PDB entry 7TZF | electron microscopy, 2.40 A resolution | chains R and B of the 7 polymer chains in the assembly

# Chain R
Molecule: Calcitonin receptor
Organism: Homo sapiens
UniProtKB: P30988 (CALCR_HUMAN), isoform P30988-2; numbering as in UniProt (aligned over 25-474)
Chain sequence (501 residues; each row starts with the number of its first residue; numbers below 1 keep their minus sign (Met-7 is residue -7)):
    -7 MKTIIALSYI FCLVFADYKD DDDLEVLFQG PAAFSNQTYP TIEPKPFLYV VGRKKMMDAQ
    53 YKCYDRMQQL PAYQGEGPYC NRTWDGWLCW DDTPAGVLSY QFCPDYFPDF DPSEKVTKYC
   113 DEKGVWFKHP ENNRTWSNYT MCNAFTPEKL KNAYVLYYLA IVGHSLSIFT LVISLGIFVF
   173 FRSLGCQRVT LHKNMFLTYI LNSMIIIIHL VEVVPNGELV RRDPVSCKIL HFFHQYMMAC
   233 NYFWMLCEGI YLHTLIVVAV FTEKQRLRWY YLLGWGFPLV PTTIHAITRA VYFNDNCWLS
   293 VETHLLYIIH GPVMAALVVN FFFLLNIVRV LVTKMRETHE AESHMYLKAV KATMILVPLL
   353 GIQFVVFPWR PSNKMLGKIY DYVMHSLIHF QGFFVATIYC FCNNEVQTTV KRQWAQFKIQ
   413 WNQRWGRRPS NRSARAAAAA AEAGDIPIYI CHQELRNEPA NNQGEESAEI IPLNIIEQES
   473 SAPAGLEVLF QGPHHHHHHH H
Disordered / not traced: -7 to 40, 408-493
Sequence notes: expression tag (-7 to 24, 475-493); conflict Leu447 (Pro in P30988)
Disulfides: Cys55-Cys81, Cys72-Cys112, Cys95-Cys134, Cys219-Cys289
Glycans and other covalent adducts: N-acetylglucosamine (NAG) linked to Asn73, Asn125, Asn130
Ligand contacts: P42 ((2S)-2-{[(1R)-1-hydroxyhexadecyl]oxy}-3-{[(1R)-1-hydroxyoctadecyl]oxy}propyl 2-(trimethylammonio)ethyl phosphate): Tyr146, Val147, Tyr150, Leu151, Val154, Leu158, Phe382, Phe385
Swiss-Prot annotation at these positions:
  - glycosylation (N-linked (GlcNAc...) asparagine): Asn28, Asn73, Asn125, Asn130
  - natural variant: Leu447 (L447P: Probable protective factor against osteoporosis)

# Chain B
Molecule: Guanine nucleotide-binding protein G(I)/G(S)/G(T) subunit beta-1
Organism: Homo sapiens
UniProtKB: P62873 (GBB1_HUMAN); residue numbers follow UniProt; this construct covers 2-340
Chain sequence (350 residues; numbered -9 to 340; the number before each row is that of its first residue; numbers below 1 keep their minus sign (Met-9 is residue -9)):
    -9 MHHHHHHGSS GSELDQLRQE AEQLKNQIRD ARKACADATL SQITNNIDPV GRIQMRTRRT
    51 LRGHLAKIYA MHWGTDSRLL VSASQDGKLI IWDSYTTNKV HAIPLRSSWV MTCAYAPSGN
   111 YVACGGLDNI CSIYNLKTRE GNVRVSRELA GHTGYLSCCR FLDDNQIVTS SGDTTCALWD
   171 IETGQQTTTF TGHTGDVMSL SLAPDTRLFV SGACDASAKL WDVREGMCRQ TFTGHESDIN
   231 AICFFPNGNA FATGSDDATC RLFDLRADQE LMTYSHDNII CGITSVSFSK SGRLLLAGYD
   291 DFNCNVWDAL KADRAGVLAG HDNRVSCLGV TDDGMAVATG SWDSFLKIWN
Disordered / not traced: -9 to 1
Sequence notes: expression tag (-9 to 1)
Swiss-Prot annotation at these positions:
  - modified residue: Ser2 (N-acetylserine), His266 (Phosphohistidine)
  - natural variant: Leu30 (L30F: In MRD42; uncertain significance), Arg52 (R52G: In MRD42), Gly64 (G64V: In MRD42), Asp76 (D76E: In MRD42; D76G: In MRD42), Gly77 (G77S: In MRD42), Lys78 (K78R: In MRD42), Ile80 (I80N: In MRD42; I80T: In MRD42), His91 (H91R: In MRD42; uncertain significance), Ala92 (A92T: In MRD42), Pro94 (P94S: In MRD42), Leu95 (L95P: In MRD42), Arg96 (R96L: In MRD42), 5 further natural variant entries in UniProt

# How chain R and chain B interact
Pairs across the interface (6):
  Arg174(R) with Arg52(B)
  Ser175(R) with Asp312(B)
  Arg404(R) with His311(B); Asp312(B), salt bridge
  Gln405(R) with Gly310(B); Asp312(B), hydrogen bond

# Summary
The chain R/chain B interface involves 4 residues from each chain, with 1 hydrogen bond and 1 salt bridge.
Polar pairs include Arg404(R)-Asp312(B) and Gln405(R)-Asp312(B). Ligands of chain R: compound P42.
N-acetylglucosamine is covalently linked to Asn73(R), Asn125(R) and Asn130(R).
Here chain R is Calcitonin receptor and chain B is Guanine nucleotide-binding protein G(I)/G(S)/G(T) subunit
beta-1, both from Homo sapiens. Entry 7TZF (Human Amylin3 Receptor in complex with Gs and rat amylin peptide)
was determined by electron microscopy, deposited together with 7TYF, 7TYH, 7TYI, 7TYL, 7TYN, 7TYO and 3
further entries.
